5DZ3 - chains B and D of the 4 polymer chains in the assembly; structure by X-ray diffraction, 2.15 A resolution.

[Chain B]
Molecule: Estrogen receptor
From: Homo sapiens
Notes: fragment: ligand-binding domain
UniProt: P03372 (ESR1_HUMAN); numbering as in UniProt (aligned over 298-554)
Chain sequence (257 residues; row label = number of the first residue in the row):
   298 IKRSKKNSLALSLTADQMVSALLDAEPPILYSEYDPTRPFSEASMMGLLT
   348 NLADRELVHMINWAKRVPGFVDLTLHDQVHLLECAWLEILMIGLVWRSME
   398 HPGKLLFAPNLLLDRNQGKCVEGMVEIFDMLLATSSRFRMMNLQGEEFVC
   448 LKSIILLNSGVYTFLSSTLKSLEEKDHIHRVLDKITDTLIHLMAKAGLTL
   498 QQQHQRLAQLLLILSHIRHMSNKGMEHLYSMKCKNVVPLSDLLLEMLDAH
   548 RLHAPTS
Unresolved in the structure: 298-304, 415-416, 460-464, 550-554
Differences from the reference sequence: engineered mutation Ser-537 (Tyr in P03372)
Ligand contacts: 5JX (4,4'-{[4-(fluoromethyl)cyclohexylidene]methanediyl}diphenol): Met-343, Leu-346, Thr-347, Leu-349, Ala-350, Glu-353, Trp-383, Leu-384, Leu-387, Met-388, Leu-391, Arg-394, Phe-404, Met-421, Ile-424, Phe-425, Leu-428, His-524, Leu-525, Met-528, Leu-536, Leu-540

[Chain D]
Molecule: Nuclear receptor coactivator 2
Notes: fragment: Nuclear receptor-interacting peptide
UniProt: Q15596 (NCOA2_HUMAN); numbering as in UniProt (aligned over 686-699)
Chain sequence (14 residues; each row starts with the number of its first residue):
   686 KHKILHRLLQDSSS
Unresolved in the structure: 686-687, 697-699

[Chain B / chain D interface]
Residue-residue contacts (23):
  Ile-358(B) / Leu-690(D)  hydrophobic
  Ile-358(B) / Leu-693(D)  hydrophobic
  Ile-358(B) / Leu-694(D)  hydrophobic
  Lys-362(B) / Leu-694(D)
  Lys-362(B) / Asp-696(D)  hydrogen bond (side chain-backbone)
  Leu-372(B) / His-691(D)
  Leu-372(B) / Gln-695(D)
  Gln-375(B) / Leu-694(D)
  Val-376(B) / Lys-688(D)
  Val-376(B) / Leu-690(D)
  Val-376(B) / His-691(D)
  Val-376(B) / Leu-694(D)  hydrophobic
  Leu-379(B) / Leu-690(D)  hydrophobic
  Leu-379(B) / Leu-694(D)  hydrophobic
  Glu-380(B) / Lys-688(D)  salt bridge
  Glu-380(B) / Leu-690(D)
  Asp-538(B) / Ile-689(D)
  Leu-539(B) / Ile-689(D)
  Leu-539(B) / Leu-690(D)
  Glu-542(B) / Lys-688(D)
  Glu-542(B) / Ile-689(D)  hydrogen bond (side chain-backbone)
  Glu-542(B) / Leu-690(D)  hydrogen bond (side chain-backbone)
  Met-543(B) / Leu-690(D)  hydrophobic
Interface residues without a listed pair, chain B (12 interface residues in all): Phe-367

[In short]
Chain B and chain D form an interface of 12 and 8 residues respectively, with 3 hydrogen bonds and 1 salt
bridge. Among the polar pairs are Glu-380(B)/Lys-688(D), Lys-362(B)/Asp-696(D) and Glu-542(B)/Ile-689(D).
Chain B binds compound 5JX.
Here chain B is Estrogen receptor (Homo sapiens) and chain D is Nuclear receptor coactivator 2. Entry 5DZ3
(Crystal Structure of the ER-alpha Ligand-binding Domain in Complex with the Cyclofenil Derivative
4,4'-{[4-(fluoromethyl)cyclohexylidene]methanediyl}diphenol) was determined by X-ray diffraction together with
4ZN7, 4ZNH, 4ZNS, 4ZNT, 4ZNU, 4ZNV and 50 further entries from the same study.
